Entry 6AEE (X-ray diffraction, 3.30 A resolution); this record covers chains A and B of the 4 polymer chains in the assembly.

# Chain A
Molecule: HLA class I histocompatibility antigen, alpha chain G
Organism: Homo sapiens
UniProt: P17693 (HLAG_HUMAN); residues 1-276 here correspond to UniProt positions 25-300 (UniProt number = residue number + 24)
Amino-acid sequence (277 residues; row label = number of the first residue in the row; numbering starts at 0):
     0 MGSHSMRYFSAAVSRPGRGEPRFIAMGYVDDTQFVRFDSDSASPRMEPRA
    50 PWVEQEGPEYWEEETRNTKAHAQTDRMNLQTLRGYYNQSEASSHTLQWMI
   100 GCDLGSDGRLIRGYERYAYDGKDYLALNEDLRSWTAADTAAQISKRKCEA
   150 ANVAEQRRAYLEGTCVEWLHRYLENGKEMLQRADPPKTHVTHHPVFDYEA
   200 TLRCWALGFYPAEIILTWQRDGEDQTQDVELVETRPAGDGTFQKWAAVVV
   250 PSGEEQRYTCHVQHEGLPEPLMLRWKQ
Not modelled in the structure: 0-1
Differences from the reference sequence: initiating methionine (0); engineered mutation Ser42 (Cys66 in P17693), Ile110 (Leu134 in P17693), Arg115 (Gln139 in P17693)
UniProt features mapped onto this chain:
  - region: Lys275, Gln276 (Connecting peptide)
  - binding site (a peptide antigen): Tyr7, His70, Asn77, Tyr84, Ser143, Lys146, Gln155, Arg156, Tyr159, Tyr171
  - glycosylation: Asn86 (N-linked (GlcNAc...) asparagine)
Disulfides: Cys101-Cys164, Cys203-Cys259

# Chain B
Molecule: Beta-2-microglobulin
Organism: Homo sapiens
UniProt: P61769 (B2MG_HUMAN); residues 2-99 here correspond to UniProt positions 22-119 (UniProt number = residue number + 20)
Amino-acid sequence (100 residues; row label = number of the first residue in the row; a row labelled like 1A-1B holds insertion residues (1A, then the next letters in order)):
 1A-1B MI
     2 QRTPKIQVYSRHPAENGKSNFLNCYVSGFHPSDIEVDLLKNGERIEKVEH
    52 SDLSFSKDWSFYLLYYTEFTPTEKDEYACRVNHVTLSQPKIVKWDRDM
Differences from the reference sequence: initiating methionine (1A)
UniProt features mapped onto this chain:
  - modified residue: Gln2 (Pyrrolidone carboxylic acid)
  - glycosylation: Ile1B (N-linked (Glc) (glycation) isoleucine), Lys19 (N-linked (Glc) (glycation) lysine), Lys41 (N-linked (Glc) (glycation) lysine), Lys48 (N-linked (Glc) (glycation) lysine), Lys58 (N-linked (Glc) (glycation) lysine), Lys91 (N-linked (Glc) (glycation) lysine), Lys94 (N-linked (Glc) (glycation) lysine)
Disulfides: Cys25-Cys80

# Interface between chain A and chain B
Contacting residue pairs (45; chain A residue first):
  Phe8(A) - Phe56(B)  hydrophobic
  Ser9(A) - Phe56(B)
  Met25(A) - Leu54(B)
  Tyr27(A) - Ser55(B)  hydrogen bond
  Tyr27(A) - Tyr63(B)
  Gln32(A) - Asp53(B)
  Arg35(A) - Asp53(B)
  Arg35(A) - Leu54(B)  hydrogen bond (side chain-backbone)
  Arg48(A) - Asp53(B)  salt bridge
  Gln96(A) - His31(B)  hydrogen bond
  Gln96(A) - Trp60(B)  hydrogen bond (side chain-backbone)
  Gln96(A) - Phe62(B)
  Trp97(A) - Phe56(B)
  Met98(A) - Trp60(B)  hydrophobic
  Arg115(A) - Trp60(B)
  Ala117(A) - Trp60(B)
  Asp119(A) - Met1A(B)
  Asp119(A) - Ile1B(B)  hydrogen bond (backbone-backbone)
  Asp119(A) - His31(B)
  Gly120(A) - Ile1B(B)
  Gly120(A) - His31(B)  hydrogen bond (backbone-side chain)
  Asp122(A) - Trp60(B)  hydrogen bond
  His192(A) - Asp98(B)  salt bridge
  Arg202(A) - Asp98(B)  hydrogen bond (side chain-backbone)
  Arg202(A) - Met99(B)
  Trp204(A) - Asp98(B)
  Trp204(A) - Met99(B)
  Leu206(A) - Pro14(B)  hydrophobic
  Val231(A) - Gln8(B)
  Glu232(A) - Lys6(B)  salt bridge
  Glu232(A) - Gln8(B)  hydrogen bond (backbone-side chain)
  Arg234(A) - Gln8(B)  hydrogen bond
  Arg234(A) - Tyr10(B)
  Arg234(A) - Met99(B)  hydrogen bond (side chain-backbone)
  Pro235(A) - Tyr10(B)  hydrogen bond (backbone-side chain)
  Pro235(A) - Tyr26(B)
  Ala236(A) - Arg12(B)  hydrogen bond (backbone-side chain)
  Ala236(A) - Asn24(B)  hydrogen bond (backbone-side chain)
  Gly237(A) - Arg12(B)
  Gly237(A) - Leu65(B)
  Asp238(A) - Arg12(B)
  Gln242(A) - Tyr10(B)
  Gln242(A) - Ser11(B)
  Gln242(A) - Arg12(B)  hydrogen bond (side chain-backbone)
  Trp244(A) - Met99(B)  hydrogen bond (side chain-backbone)
Interface residues without a listed pair, chain A (34 interface residues in all): Ala10, Val12, Ile23, Thr94, Tyr116, Lys121
Interface residues without a listed pair, chain B (24 interface residues in all): Arg3, Ser33, Lys58

# In short
34 residues of chain A and 24 residues of chain B are in contact, with 16 hydrogen bonds and 3 salt bridges.
Polar pairs include Arg48(A)-Asp53(B), His192(A)-Asp98(B) and Glu232(A)-Lys6(B). Curated annotation (UniProt)
lists 10 peptide antigen-binding residues on chain A.
Chain A is HLA class I histocompatibility antigen, alpha chain G and chain B is Beta-2-microglobulin, both
from Homo sapiens; the structure, Crystal structure of the four Ig-like domains of LILRB1 complexed with
HLA-G, was determined by X-ray diffraction, deposited together with 6AED.
